PDB entry 5GVR | X-ray diffraction, 1.50 A resolution | chain A

# Chain A
Protein: Probable ATP-dependent RNA helicase DDX41
Organism: Homo sapiens
Notes: EC 3.6.4.13
Reference sequence: Q9UJV9 (DDX41_HUMAN); residues 169-402 here = UniProt positions 169-402
Chain sequence (234 residues; row label = number of the first residue in the row):
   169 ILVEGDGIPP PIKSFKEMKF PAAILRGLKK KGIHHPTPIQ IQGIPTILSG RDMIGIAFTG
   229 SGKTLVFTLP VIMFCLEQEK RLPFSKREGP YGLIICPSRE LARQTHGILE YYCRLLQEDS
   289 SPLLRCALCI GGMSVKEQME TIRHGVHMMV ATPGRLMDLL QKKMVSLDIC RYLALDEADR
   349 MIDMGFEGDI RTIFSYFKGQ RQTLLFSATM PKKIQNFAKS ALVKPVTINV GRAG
Curated features (UniProtKB/Swiss-Prot):
  - motif: Lys181 to Ile209 (Q motif), Asp344 to Asp347 (DEAD box)
  - binding site (ATP): Ala225 to Thr232
  - natural variant: Ile396 (I396T: In MPLPF; uncertain significance)
  - mutagenesis: Glu345 (E345A: Complete loss of ATP-hydrolysis activity), Tyr364 (Y364F: Strong loss of binding to dsDNA and STING1)
Ligand contacts: (2S)-2-hydroxybutanedioic acid (LMR): Phe226, Thr227, Gly228, Ser229, Gly230, Lys231, Thr232, Gln272
Reported in the primary citation:
  - mutagenesis - Q208S: decreased binding to ATP
  - binding site for (2S)-2-hydroxybutanedioic acid: Lys231, Arg267 (proposed by the authors, not directly observed)
  - conformationally variable residues (order/disorder transition): Ile169 to Gly173
  - mutagenesis - R267E, K304E, K381E: decreased binding to bio-ISD
  - mutagenesis - R267E, K304E, K331E, K381E: decreased binding to CDN
  - mutagenesis - K331E: unchanged binding to dsDNA
  - mutagenesis - R267E/K304E, K304E: abolished signaling
  - disease-associated variants - F183I, A225D, E247K, P321L, I396T: decreased stability (proposed by the authors, not directly observed)

# Summary
Chain A binds (2S)-2-hydroxybutanedioic acid. From UniProt: 8 ATP-binding residues and 2 mutagenesis sites.
The paper reports a binding site for (2S)-2-hydroxybutanedioic acid at Lys231 and Arg267; F183I, A225D and
E247K, among others, reduce stability; 11 substitutions were tested in all.
Chain A is Probable ATP-dependent RNA helicase DDX41 (Homo sapiens); the structure, Crystal structure of the
DDX41 DEAD domain in an apo closed form, was determined by X-ray diffraction, deposited together with 5GVS.
